PDB entry 6PBY | electron microscopy, 3.67 A resolution | chains A and B of the 8 polymer chains in the assembly

[Chain A]
Name: Potassium voltage-gated channel subfamily H member 1
From: Rattus norvegicus
UniProtKB: Q63472 (KCNH1_RAT); the construct lacks a stretch of the UniProt sequence, so the offset changes along the chain: 14-773 = UniProt 14-773; 774-848 = UniProt 888-962
Chain sequence (846 residues; each row starts with the number of its first residue):
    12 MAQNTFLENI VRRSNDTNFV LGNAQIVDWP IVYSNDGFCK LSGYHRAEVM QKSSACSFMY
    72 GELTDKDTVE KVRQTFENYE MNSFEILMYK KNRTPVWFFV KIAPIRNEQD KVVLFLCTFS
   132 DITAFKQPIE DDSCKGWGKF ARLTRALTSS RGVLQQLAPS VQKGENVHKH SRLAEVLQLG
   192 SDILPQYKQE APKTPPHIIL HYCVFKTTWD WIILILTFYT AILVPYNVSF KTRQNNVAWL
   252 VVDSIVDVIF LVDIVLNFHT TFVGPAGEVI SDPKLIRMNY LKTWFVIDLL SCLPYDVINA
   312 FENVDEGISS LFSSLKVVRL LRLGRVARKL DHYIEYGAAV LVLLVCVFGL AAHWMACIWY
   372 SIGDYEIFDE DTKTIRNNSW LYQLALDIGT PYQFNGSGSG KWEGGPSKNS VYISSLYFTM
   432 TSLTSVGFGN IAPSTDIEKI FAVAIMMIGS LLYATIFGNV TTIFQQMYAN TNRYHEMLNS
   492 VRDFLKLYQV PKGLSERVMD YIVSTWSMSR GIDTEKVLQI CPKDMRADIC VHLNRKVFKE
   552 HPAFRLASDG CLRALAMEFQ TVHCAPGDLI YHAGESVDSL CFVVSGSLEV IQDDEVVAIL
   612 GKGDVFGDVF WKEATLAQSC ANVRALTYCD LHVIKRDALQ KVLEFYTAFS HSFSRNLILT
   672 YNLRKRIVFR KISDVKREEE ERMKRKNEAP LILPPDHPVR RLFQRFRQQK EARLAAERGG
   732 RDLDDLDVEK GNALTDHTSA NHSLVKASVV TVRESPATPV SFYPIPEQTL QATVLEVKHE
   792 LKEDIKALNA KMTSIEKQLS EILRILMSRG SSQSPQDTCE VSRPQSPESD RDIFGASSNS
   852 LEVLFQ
Unresolved in the structure: 12, 244-246, 305-322, 407-411, 697-703, 721-857
Construct notes: expression tag (12-13, 849-857)
UniProt features mapped onto this chain:
  - region: Phe151 to Arg162 (Required for phosphatidylinositol bisphosphate binding), Tyr672 to Leu674 (Interaction with cyclic nucleotide-binding pocket)
  - motif: Ser436 to Asn441 (Selectivity filter)
  - glycosylation (N-linked (GlcNAc...) asparagine): Asn388, Asn406
  - modified residue (Phosphoserine): Ser833, Ser837, Ser840
What the authors report for this chain:
  - self-association interface (contacts with another copy of this molecule): Gln477

[Chain B]
Name: Calmodulin-1
From: Homo sapiens
UniProtKB: P0DP23 (CALM1_HUMAN); residues 0-148 here correspond to UniProt positions 1-149 (UniProt number = residue number + 1)
Chain sequence (149 residues; row label = number of the first residue in the row; numbering starts at 0):
     0 MADQLTEEQI AEFKEAFSLF DKDGDGTITT KELGTVMRSL GQNPTEAELQ DMINEVDADG
    60 NGTIDFPEFL TMMARKMKDT DSEEEIREAF RVFDKDGNGY ISAAELRHVM TNLGEKLTDE
   120 EVDEMIREAD IDGDGQVNYE EFVQMMTAK
Unresolved in the structure: 0-5, 148
UniProt features mapped onto this chain:
  - binding site (Ca(2+)): Asp20, Asp22, Asp24, Thr26, Glu31, Asp56, Asp58, Asn60, Thr62, Glu67, Asp93, Asp95, Asn97, Tyr99, Glu104, Asp129, Asp131, Asp133, Gln135, Glu140
  - modified residue: Ala1 (N-acetylalanine), Lys21 (N6-acetyllysine), Thr44 (Phosphothreonine), Ser81 (Phosphoserine), Lys94 (N6-acetyllysine), Tyr99 (Phosphotyrosine), Ser101 (Phosphoserine), Thr110 (Phosphothreonine), Lys115 (N6,N6,N6-trimethyllysine), Tyr138 (Phosphotyrosine)
  - cross-link: Lys21 (Glycyl lysine isopeptide (Lys-Gly) (interchain with G-Cter in SUMO2))

[Interface between chain A and chain B]
Pairs across the interface - 22 pairs, chain A then chain B:
  Ala135(A) - Leu39(B)
  Phe136(A) - Leu39(B)
  Cys145(A) - Arg74(B)  hydrogen bond (side chain-backbone)
  Trp148(A) - Leu32(B)  hydrophobic
  Trp148(A) - Met51(B)  hydrophobic
  Trp148(A) - Val55(B)
  Trp148(A) - Phe68(B)
  Ala152(A) - Phe68(B)  hydrophobic
  Ala169(A) - Ser38(B)
  Pro170(A) - Thr34(B)
  Pro170(A) - Val35(B)
  Pro170(A) - Ser38(B)
  Ser171(A) - Thr34(B)
  Val172(A) - Thr34(B)
  Val172(A) - Ser38(B)
  Gln173(A) - Arg37(B)
  Lys174(A) - Arg37(B)  hydrogen bond (backbone-backbone)
  Gly175(A) - Arg37(B)
  Gly175(A) - Ser38(B)
  Glu176(A) - Ser38(B)  hydrogen bond (backbone-backbone)
  Glu176(A) - Leu39(B)
  Glu176(A) - Gly40(B)
Also at the interface, not in a pair above, chain A (15 interface residues in all): Phe151, Gly163
Also at the interface, not in a pair above, chain B (14 interface residues in all): Leu18, Met36, Lys75

[In short]
15 residues of chain A face 14 of chain B across their interface; the contacts include 3 hydrogen bonds. Polar
pairs include Cys145(A)-Arg74(B), Lys174(A)-Arg37(B) and Glu176(A)-Ser38(B). Curated annotation (UniProt)
lists 20 Ca2+-binding residues on chain B. From the paper: a self-association interface involving Gln477(A).
Here chain A is Potassium voltage-gated channel subfamily H member 1 (Rattus norvegicus) and chain B is
Calmodulin-1 (Homo sapiens). Entry 6PBY (Single particle cryo-EM structure of the voltage-gated K+ channel
Eag1 3-13 deletion mutant bound to calmodulin ...) was determined by electron microscopy together with 6PBX
from the same study.
